Entry 7OP8 (electron microscopy, 3.50 A resolution); this record covers chain A.

[Chain A]
Name: Cation-transporting ATPase
Source organism: Chaetomium thermophilum (strain DSM 1495 / CBS 144.50 / IMI 039719)
Notes: EC 7.2.2.-
UniProt: G0S7G9 (G0S7G9_CHATD); residues 1-1388 here = UniProt positions 1-1388
Amino-acid sequence (1394 residues; each row starts with the number of its first residue):
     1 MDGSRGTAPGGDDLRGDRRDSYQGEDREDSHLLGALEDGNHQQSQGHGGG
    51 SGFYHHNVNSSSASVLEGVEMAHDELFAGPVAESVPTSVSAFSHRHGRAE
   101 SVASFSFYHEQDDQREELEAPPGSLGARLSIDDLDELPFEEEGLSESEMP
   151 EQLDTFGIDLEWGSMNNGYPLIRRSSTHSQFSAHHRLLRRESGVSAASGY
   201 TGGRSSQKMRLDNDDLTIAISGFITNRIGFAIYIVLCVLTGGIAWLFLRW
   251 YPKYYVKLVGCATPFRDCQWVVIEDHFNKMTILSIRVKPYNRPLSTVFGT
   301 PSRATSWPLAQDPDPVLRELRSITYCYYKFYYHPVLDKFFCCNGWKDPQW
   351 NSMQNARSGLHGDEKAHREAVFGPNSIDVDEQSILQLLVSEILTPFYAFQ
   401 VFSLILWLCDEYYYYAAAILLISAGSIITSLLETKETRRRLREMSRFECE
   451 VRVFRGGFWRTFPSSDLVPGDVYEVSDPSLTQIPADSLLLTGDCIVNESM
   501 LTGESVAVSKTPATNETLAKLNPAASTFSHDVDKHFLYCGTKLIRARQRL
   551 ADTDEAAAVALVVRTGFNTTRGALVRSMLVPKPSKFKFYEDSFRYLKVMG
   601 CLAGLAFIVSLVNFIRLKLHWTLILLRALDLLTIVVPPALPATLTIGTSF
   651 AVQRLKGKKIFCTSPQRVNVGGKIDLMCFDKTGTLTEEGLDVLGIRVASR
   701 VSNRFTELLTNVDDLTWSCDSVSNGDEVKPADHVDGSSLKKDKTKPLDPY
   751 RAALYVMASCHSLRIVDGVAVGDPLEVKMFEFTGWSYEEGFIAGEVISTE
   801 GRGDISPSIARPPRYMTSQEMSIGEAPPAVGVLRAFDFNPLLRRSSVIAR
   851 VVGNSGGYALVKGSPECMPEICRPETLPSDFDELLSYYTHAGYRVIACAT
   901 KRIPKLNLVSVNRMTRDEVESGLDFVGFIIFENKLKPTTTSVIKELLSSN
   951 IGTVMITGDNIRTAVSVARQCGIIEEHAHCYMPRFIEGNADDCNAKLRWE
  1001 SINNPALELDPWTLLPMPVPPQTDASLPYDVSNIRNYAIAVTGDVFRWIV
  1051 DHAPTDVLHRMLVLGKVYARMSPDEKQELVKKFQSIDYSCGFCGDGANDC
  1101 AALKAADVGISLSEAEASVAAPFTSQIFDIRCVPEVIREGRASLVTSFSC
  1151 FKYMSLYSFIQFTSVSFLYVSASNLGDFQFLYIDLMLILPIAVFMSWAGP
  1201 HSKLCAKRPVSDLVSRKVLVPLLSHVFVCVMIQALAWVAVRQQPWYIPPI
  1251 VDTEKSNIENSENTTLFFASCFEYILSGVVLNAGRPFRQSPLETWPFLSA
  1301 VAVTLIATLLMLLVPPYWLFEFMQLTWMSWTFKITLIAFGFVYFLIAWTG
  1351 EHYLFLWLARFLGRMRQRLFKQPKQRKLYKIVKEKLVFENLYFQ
Not modelled in the structure: 1-73, 98-203, 300-313, 549-554, 720-744, 803-825, 1019-1034, 1253-1255, 1364-1373
Sequence notes: expression tag (1389-1394)
Metal / ion sites: Mg2+: Ser499, Thr682, Asp1095
Ligand contacts: beryllium trifluoride (BEF): Ser499, Met500, Thr502, Gly503, Asp680, Lys681, Thr682, Gly683, Thr684, Asp1095, Gly1096, Asn1098, Asp1099
What the authors report for this chain:
  - conformationally variable residues (order/disorder transition): Asp74 to Gly97
  - mutagenesis - D680N: abolished catalytic activity
  - catalytic residues: Asp680

[Summary]
Bound to chain A: beryllium trifluoride. The Mg2+ site is built by Ser499, Thr682 and Asp1095. From the paper:
the catalytic residue Asp680; D680N abolishes catalytic activity.
Chain A is Cation-transporting ATPase (Chaetomium thermophilum (strain DSM 1495 / CBS 144.50 / IMI 039719));
the structure, Cryo-EM structure of P5B-ATPase E2Pinhibit, was determined by electron microscopy (same
publication as 7OP1 and 7OP3).
